Entry 2XM5 (X-ray diffraction, 1.85 A resolution); this record covers chain A.

Chain A:
Name: CLOQ
From: Streptomyces roseochromogenes SUBSP. oscitans
UniProtKB: Q8GHB2 (Q8GHB2_9ACTO); residue numbers follow UniProt; this construct covers 1-324
Chain sequence (327 residues; each row starts with the number of its first residue; numbers below 1 keep their minus sign (Gly-2 is residue -2)):
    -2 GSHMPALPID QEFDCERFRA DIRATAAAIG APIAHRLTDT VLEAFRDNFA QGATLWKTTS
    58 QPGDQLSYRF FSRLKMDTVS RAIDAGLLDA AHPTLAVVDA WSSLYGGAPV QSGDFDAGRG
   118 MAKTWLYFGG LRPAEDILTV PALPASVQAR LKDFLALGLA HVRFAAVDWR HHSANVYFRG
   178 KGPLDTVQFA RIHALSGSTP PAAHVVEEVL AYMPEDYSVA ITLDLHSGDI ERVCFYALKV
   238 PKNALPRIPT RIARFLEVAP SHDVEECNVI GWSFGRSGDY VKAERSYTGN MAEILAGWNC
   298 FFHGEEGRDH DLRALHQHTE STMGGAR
Unresolved in the structure: -2 to 4, 316-324
Differences from the reference sequence: expression tag (-2 to 0); engineered mutation Ser215 (Cys in Q8GHB2)
Swiss-Prot annotation at these positions:
  - binding site (substrate): Arg160, Glu281

In short:
Curated annotation (UniProt) lists substrate-binding residues Arg160 and Glu281.
Chain A is CLOQ (Streptomyces roseochromogenes SUBSP. oscitans); the structure, Structural and Mechanistic
Analysis of the Magnesium-Independent Aromatic Prenyltransferase CloQ from the Clorobiocin Biosynthetic
Pathway, was determined by X-ray diffraction, deposited together with 2XLQ, 2XLY and 2XM7.
